1KCV - chains L and H; structure by X-ray diffraction, 1.80 A resolution.

== Chain L ==
Protein: PC282 immunoglobulin
Organism: Mus musculus
Notes: fragment: light chain
UniProt: P01837 (KAC_MOUSE); residues 109-214 here correspond to UniProt positions 1-106 (UniProt number = residue number - 108)
Amino-acid sequence (214 residues; row label = number of the first residue in the row):
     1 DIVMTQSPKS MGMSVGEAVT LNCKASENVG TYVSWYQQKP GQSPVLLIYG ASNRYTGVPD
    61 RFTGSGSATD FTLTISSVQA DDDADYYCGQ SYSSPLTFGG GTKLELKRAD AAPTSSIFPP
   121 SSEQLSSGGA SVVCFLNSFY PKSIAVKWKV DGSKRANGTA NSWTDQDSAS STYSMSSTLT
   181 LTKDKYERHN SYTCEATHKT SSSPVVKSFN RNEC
Disulfides: C23-C88, C134-C194

== Chain H ==
Protein: PC282 immunoglobulin
Organism: Mus musculus
Notes: fragment: heavy chain
UniProt: P18532 (HV61_MOUSE); residues 7-98 here correspond to UniProt positions 25-116 (UniProt number = residue number + 18)
Amino-acid sequence (217 residues; row label = number of the first residue in the row):
     1 QVTLSQSGPG LVKPSQSLSL TCTVTSYSIT SDYAWNWIRQ FAGQSLEWMG YISYSGSTSY
    61 NPSLKSRISI TRDTSKNQFF LQLNSVTTDD TATYYCARGG TGFPYWGTGT NVTVSAASTT
   121 APSVFPLVPG SATAAASAVT LGCLVKGYFP EPVTVAWNEG ALSSGVLTVS AVLQSGLYTL
   181 SSNTTVASGT WPSASVTCLV AHPKSSTAAD KKIEPKD
Disulfides: C22-C96, C143-C198

== How chain L and chain H interact ==
Residue-residue contacts (55; chain L residue first):
  Y32(L) with T101(H)
  S34(L) with T101(H); G102(H)
  Y36(L) with G102(H); F103(H), hydrogen bond (side chain-backbone)
  Q38(L) with Q40(H); Q44(H); Y95(H), hydrogen bond
  S43(L) with Y95(H); W106(H); G107(H), hydrogen bond (side chain-backbone)
  P44(L) with W106(H)
  L46(L) with F103(H); P104(H), hydrophobic
  Y55(L) with P104(H); Y105(H)
  Y87(L) with Q40(H), hydrogen bond; Q44(H), hydrogen bond (side chain-backbone)
  S91(L) with T101(H), hydrogen bond (side chain-backbone)
  P95(L) with W48(H), hydrophobic; N61(H)
  L96(L) with W48(H); G100(H); F103(H), hydrophobic
  F98(L) with L46(H), hydrophobic; F103(H), hydrophobic
  I117(L) with G130(H)
  F118(L) with L127(H); V128(H); P129(H); T140(H)
  P119(L) with V128(H)
  S121(L) with F125(H); P126(H)
  E123(L) with P126(H)
  Q124(L) with F125(H)
  S131(L) with L144(H); K146(H)
  F135(L) with L167(H), hydrophobic; N183(H)
  N137(L) with L167(H); T185(H)
  S162(L) with V169(H); S170(H), hydrogen bond (side chain-backbone); V172(H)
  W163(L) with V169(H); S170(H), hydrogen bond (backbone-backbone)
  T164(L) with T168(H); V169(H)
  S174(L) with L167(H)
  S176(L) with V169(H); S181(H), hydrogen bond
  T180(L) with K146(H)
  C214(L) with G130(H), hydrogen bond (side chain-backbone); K216(H), hydrogen bond (backbone-side chain)
Other interface residues (no listed pair), chain L (35 interface residues in all): Q42, D85, S116, V133, N161, M175
Other interface residues (no listed pair), chain H (35 interface residues in all): I38, P62, K211

== Summary ==
The chain L/chain H interface involves 35 residues from each chain; the contacts include 11 hydrogen bonds.
Polar pairs include Y36(L)-F103(H), Q38(L)-Y95(H) and S43(L)-G107(H).
Here chain L is PC282 immunoglobulin and chain H is PC282 immunoglobulin, both from Mus musculus. Entry 1KCV
(Crystal structure of antibody pc282) was determined by X-ray diffraction (same publication as 1KCS and 1KCU).
